5E7H - chain A; structure by X-ray diffraction, 1.57 A resolution.

[Chain A]
Molecule: IPT/TIG domain-containing protein BACOVA_02650
Organism: Bacteroides ovatus (strain ATCC 8483 / DSM 1896 / JCM 5824 / NCTC 11153)
UniProt: A7LXT4 (Y2650_BACO1); residues 230-489 here = UniProt positions 230-489
Chain sequence (260 residues; numbered 230 to 489; the number before each row is that of its first residue):
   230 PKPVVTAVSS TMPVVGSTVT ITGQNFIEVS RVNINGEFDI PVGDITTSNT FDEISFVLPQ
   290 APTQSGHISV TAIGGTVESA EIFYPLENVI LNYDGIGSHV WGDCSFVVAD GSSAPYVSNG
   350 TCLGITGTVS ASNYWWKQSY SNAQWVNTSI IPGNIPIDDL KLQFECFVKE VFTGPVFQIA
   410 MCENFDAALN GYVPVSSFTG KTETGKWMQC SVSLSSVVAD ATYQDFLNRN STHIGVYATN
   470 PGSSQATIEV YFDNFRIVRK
Bound ions: Na+ site 1: Asn-321, Asn-348, Thr-350, Asp-482; Na+ site 2: Leu-456, Asn-459
What the authors report for this chain:
  - mutagenesis - Y363A (20-fold), F414A (3-fold): decreased binding to XyG
  - mutagenesis - W364A: abolished binding to XyG
  - mutagenesis - Y363A, W364A, F414A: decreased stability

[Summary]
Asn-321, Asn-348, Thr-350 and Asp-482 form the Na+ site 1. Leu-456 and Asn-459 coordinate Na+ site 2. The
paper reports that Y363A, W364A and F414A reduce stability; Y363A and F414A reduce binding to XyG.
Chain A is IPT/TIG domain-containing protein BACOVA_02650 (Bacteroides ovatus (strain ATCC 8483 / DSM 1896 /
JCM 5824 / NCTC 11153)); the structure, Crystal structure of domains CD (residues 230-489) of Bacova_02650,
was determined by X-ray diffraction, deposited together with 5E76, 5E75 and 5E7G.
